5BN0 - chains C and B of the 6 polymer chains in the assembly; structure by X-ray diffraction, 2.80 A resolution.

Chain C:
Name: Envelope glycoprotein gp160
Reference sequence: B2CPZ5 (B2CPZ5_9HIV1); residue numbers follow UniProt; this construct covers 627-661
Amino-acid sequence (37 residues; each row starts with the number of its first residue):
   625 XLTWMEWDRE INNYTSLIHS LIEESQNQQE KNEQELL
Construct notes: expression tag (625-626)
Modified positions: ACE (acetyl group) at position 625

Chain B:
Name: Envelope glycoprotein
Reference sequence: Q1HMR5 (Q1HMR5_9HIV1); residues 546-581 here correspond to UniProt positions 35-70 (UniProt number = residue number - 511)
Amino-acid sequence (36 residues; each row starts with the number of its first residue):
   546 SGIVQQQNNL LRAIEAQQHL LQLTVWGIKQ LQARIL
Unresolved in the structure: 581

Interface between chain C and chain B:
Residue-residue contacts - 18 pairs, chain C then chain B:
  Trp628(C) - Ile573(B)  hydrophobic
  Trp628(C) - Gln577(B)  hydrogen bond
  Trp631(C) - Ile573(B)  hydrophobic
  Trp631(C) - Lys574(B)
  Asp632(C) - Lys574(B)  salt bridge
  Ile635(C) - Val570(B)  hydrophobic
  Thr639(C) - Gln567(B)  hydrogen bond
  Ile642(C) - Gln563(B)
  Ile646(C) - Ile559(B)  hydrophobic
  Ile646(C) - Glu560(B)
  Ser649(C) - Leu556(B)
  Gln650(C) - Leu556(B)
  Gln650(C) - Glu560(B)  hydrogen bond
  Gln653(C) - Val549(B)  hydrogen bond (side chain-backbone)
  Gln653(C) - Gln552(B)
  Gln653(C) - Asn553(B)
  Asn656(C) - Gln552(B)
  Glu657(C) - Val549(B)
Also at the interface, not in a pair above, chain C (13 interface residues in all): Leu660
Also at the interface, not in a pair above, chain B (13 interface residues in all): Ser546

In short:
Chain C and chain B each contribute 13 residues to their interface, with 4 hydrogen bonds and 1 salt bridge.
Polar pairs include Asp632(C)-Lys574(B), Trp628(C)-Gln577(B) and Thr639(C)-Gln567(B).
Chain C is Envelope glycoprotein gp160 and chain B is Envelope glycoprotein; the structure, A new HIV fusion
peptide inhibitor, was determined by X-ray diffraction.
